1RF8 - chains A and B; structure by solution NMR.

# Chain A
Name: Eukaryotic translation initiation factor 4E
Organism: Saccharomyces cerevisiae
UniProt: P07260 (IF4E_YEAST); residue numbers follow UniProt; this construct covers 1-213
Chain sequence (213 residues; numbered 1 to 213; the number before each row is that of its first residue):
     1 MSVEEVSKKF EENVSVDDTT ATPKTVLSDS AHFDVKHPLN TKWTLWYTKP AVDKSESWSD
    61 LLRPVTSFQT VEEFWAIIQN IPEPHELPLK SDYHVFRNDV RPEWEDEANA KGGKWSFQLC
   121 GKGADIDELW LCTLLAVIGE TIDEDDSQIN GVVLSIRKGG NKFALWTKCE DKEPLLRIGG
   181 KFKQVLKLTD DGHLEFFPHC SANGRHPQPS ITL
Sequence notes: conflict Cys120 (Arg in P07260), Cys132 (Arg in P07260), Cys169 (Ser in P07260), Cys200 (Ser in P07260)
Swiss-Prot annotation at these positions:
  - modified residue: Ser2 (Phosphoserine), Ser15 (Phosphoserine), Thr22 (Phosphothreonine), Ser28 (Phosphoserine), Ser30 (Phosphoserine)
  - cross-link: Lys114 (Glycyl lysine isopeptide (Lys-Gly) (interchain with G-Cter in ubiquitin))
Glycans and other covalent adducts: compound MTN linked to Cys120, Cys132, Cys169, Cys200
Small-molecule neighbours:
  - 7N-methyl-8-hydroguanosine-5'-diphosphate (M7G): Trp58, Asp92, Glu103, Trp104, Glu105, Lys114, Ser155, Arg157, Lys162
  - MTN (S-[(1-oxyl-2,2,5,5-tetramethyl-2,5-dihydro-1H-pyrrol-3-yl)methyl] methanesulfonothioate): Asp125, Glu128, Leu129
Reported in the primary citation:
  - conformationally variable residues (order/disorder transition): Lys24 to Val35

# Chain B
Name: Eukaryotic initiation factor 4F subunit p150
Organism: Saccharomyces cerevisiae
Notes: fragment: residues 391-488 (SWS:P39935)
UniProt: P39935 (IF4F1_YEAST); residues 217-314 here correspond to UniProt positions 391-488 (UniProt number = residue number + 174)
Chain sequence (100 residues; each row starts with the number of its first residue):
   215 GSIGLEAEIE TTTDETDDGT NTVSHILNVL KDATPIEDVF SFNYPEGIEG PDIKYKKEHV
   275 KYTYGPTFLL QFKDKLNVKA DAEWVQSTAS KIVIPPGMGR
Sequence notes: cloning artifact (215-216)
Reported in the primary citation:
  - mutagenesis - Y278A: abolished growth (citing earlier work)
  - mutagenesis - L283A/L284A: decreased growth (citing earlier work)

# Chain A / chain B interface
Residue-residue contacts - 108 pairs, chain A then chain B:
  Thr22(A) with Thr248(B)
  Pro23(A) with Phe256(B)
  Thr25(A) with Phe256(B); Tyr258(B); Phe286(B)
  Val26(A) with Phe286(B); Lys289(B)
  Leu27(A) with Tyr258(B); Glu260(B); Ile262(B); Phe282(B); Gln285(B); Phe286(B); Lys289(B)
  Ser28(A) with Pro259(B); Glu260(B)
  Ala31(A) with Val243(B)
  His32(A) with Val243(B)
  Phe33(A) with Ile240(B); Val243(B); Leu244(B); Ala247(B)
  Asp34(A) with Asp246(B); Ala247(B); Thr248(B)
  Val35(A) with Ala247(B); Thr248(B); Pro249(B); Ile250(B)
  Lys36(A) with Leu244(B); Thr248(B); Ile250(B); Ser304(B); Lys305(B); Ile306(B)
  His37(A) with Ile250(B); Phe256(B); Tyr278(B); Phe282(B); Phe286(B)
  Pro38(A) with Ile250(B); Tyr276(B); Tyr278(B); Ile306(B); Val307(B); Ile308(B)
  Leu39(A) with Tyr276(B); Tyr278(B)
  Asn40(A) with Tyr276(B)
  Leu45(A) with Trp298(B)
  Tyr47(A) with Asp295(B)
  Val65(A) with Asp295(B); Trp298(B)
  Thr66(A) with Trp298(B)
  Phe68(A) with Thr302(B); Ala303(B)
  Thr70(A) with Lys305(B)
  Val71(A) with Tyr278(B); Leu283(B); Phe286(B); Leu290(B)
  Glu72(A) with Ile240(B); Leu241(B); Leu244(B); Phe286(B); Leu290(B)
  Glu73(A) with Trp298(B); Thr302(B); Lys305(B)
  Phe74(A) with Leu283(B)
  Trp75(A) with Leu283(B); Leu284(B); Phe286(B); Lys287(B); Leu290(B)
  Ala76(A) with Leu290(B); Val292(B); Ala294(B); Trp298(B)
  Ile77(A) with Ala294(B); Trp298(B)
  Gln79(A) with Phe286(B); Lys287(B); Leu290(B); Asn291(B); Val292(B)
  Asn80(A) with Lys293(B)
  Glu128(A) with Leu284(B)
  Cys132(A) with Pro280(B); Leu284(B)
  Leu135(A) with Pro280(B); Leu283(B)
  Ala136(A) with Lys268(B)
  Gly139(A) with Tyr276(B); Thr277(B); Tyr278(B)
  Glu140(A) with Lys268(B); Lys271(B); Thr277(B)
  Ile142(A) with Glu272(B); His273(B); Val274(B); Tyr276(B); Thr277(B)
  Asp143(A) with Lys271(B); Glu272(B)
  Glu144(A) with Lys271(B)
  Asp145(A) with Lys271(B)
Also at the interface, not in a pair above, chain A (43 interface residues in all): Ser30, Gln69
Also at the interface, not in a pair above, chain B (48 interface residues in all): Asn235, Lys275, Gly279, Asp288
The authors on this interface:
  - specific contacts: Val71(A)-Phe286(B), Trp75(A)-Phe286(B), Glu128(A)-Lys287(B)
  - interface residues, chain A: Phe33(A), Val35(A), His37(A), Pro38(A), Val65(A), Thr66(A), Phe68(A), Glu72(A), Glu73(A), Glu140(A), Asp143(A), Glu144(A)
  - interface residues, chain B: Tyr258(B), Lys268(B), Lys271(B), Lys287(B), Trp298(B), Thr302(B), Lys305(B), Val307(B)

# In short
The interface between chain A and chain B involves 43 residues on one side and 48 on the other. The authors
report contacts between Val71(A) and Phe286(B), Trp75(A) and Phe286(B) and Glu128(A) and Lys287(B). Bound to
chain A: 7N-methyl-8-hydroguanosine-5'-diphosphate. The paper reports that Y278A of chain B abolishes growth;
interface residues Phe33(A), Val35(A) and Tyr258(B) among others.
Here chain A is Eukaryotic translation initiation factor 4E and chain B is Eukaryotic initiation factor 4F
subunit p150, both from Saccharomyces cerevisiae. Entry 1RF8 (Solution structure of the yeast translation
initiation factor eIF4E in complex with m7GDP and eIF4GI residues ...) was determined by solution NMR.
